9IQO - chains A and e of the 16 polymer chains in the assembly; structure by electron microscopy, 1.55 A resolution.

[Chain A]
Protein: Ribulose bisphosphate carboxylase large chain
From: Thermochromatium tepidum ATCC 43061
Notes: EC 4.1.1.39
Reference sequence: A0A6I6DX30 (A0A6I6DX30_THETI); numbering as in UniProt (aligned over 3-458)
Amino-acid sequence (456 residues; numbered 3 to 458; the number before each row is that of its first residue):
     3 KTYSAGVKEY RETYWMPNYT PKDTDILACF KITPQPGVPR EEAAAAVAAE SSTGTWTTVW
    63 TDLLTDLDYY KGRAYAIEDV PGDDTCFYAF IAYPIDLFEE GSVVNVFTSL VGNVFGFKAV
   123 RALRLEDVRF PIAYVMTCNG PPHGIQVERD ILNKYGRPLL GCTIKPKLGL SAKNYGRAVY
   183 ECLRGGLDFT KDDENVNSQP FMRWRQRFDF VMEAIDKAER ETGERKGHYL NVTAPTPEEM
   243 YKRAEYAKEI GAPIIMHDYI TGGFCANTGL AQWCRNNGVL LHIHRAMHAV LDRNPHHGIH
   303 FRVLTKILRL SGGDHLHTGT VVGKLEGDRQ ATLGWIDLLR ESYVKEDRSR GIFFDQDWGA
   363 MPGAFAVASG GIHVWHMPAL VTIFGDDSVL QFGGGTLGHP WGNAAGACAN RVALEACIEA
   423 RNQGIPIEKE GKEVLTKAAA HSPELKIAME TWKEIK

[Chain e]
Protein: Ribulose bisphosphate carboxylase small subunit
From: Thermochromatium tepidum ATCC 43061
Reference sequence: A0A6I6DZD2 (A0A6I6DZD2_THETI); numbering as in UniProt (aligned over 4-116)
Amino-acid sequence (113 residues; row label = number of the first residue in the row):
     4 MQDYNSSLED VNSRKFGTFS YLPAMDAERI RKQVEYIVSK GWNPAIEHTE PEHAFDHYWY
    64 MWKLPMFGET NVDAILKEAE ACHKAHPNNH VRLIGYDNYA QTKGAEMVIY RGK

[Interface between chain A and chain e]
Pairs across the interface - 19 pairs, chain A then chain e:
  Lys3(A) with Phe70(e); Gly71(e); Asn101(e)
  Thr4(A) with Phe70(e)
  Tyr5(A) with Leu67(e), hydrophobic
  Trp62(A) with Met64(e), hydrophobic; Leu67(e); Pro68(e); Phe70(e)
  Leu65(A) with Asn46(e); Phe70(e), hydrophobic; Asn101(e)
  Leu66(A) with Phe70(e), hydrophobic; Asn101(e); Gln104(e)
  Thr67(A) with Asn101(e), hydrogen bond (backbone-side chain); Gln104(e), hydrogen bond
  Asp68(A) with Asn101(e); Tyr102(e)
Also at the interface, not in a pair above, chain e (10 interface residues in all): Tyr99

[Overview]
8 residues of chain A face 10 of chain e across their interface; the contacts include 2 hydrogen bonds. Polar
pairs include Thr67(A)-Asn101(e) and Thr67(A)-Gln104(e).
Here chain A is Ribulose bisphosphate carboxylase large chain and chain e is Ribulose bisphosphate carboxylase
small subunit, both from Thermochromatium tepidum ATCC 43061. Entry 9IQO (Cryo-EM structure of the Rubisco
from thermophilic purple bacterial Rubisco) was determined by electron microscopy.
